Entry 1YPE (X-ray diffraction, 1.81 A resolution); this record covers chains L and H of the 3 polymer chains in the assembly.

# Chain L
Name: Thrombin light chain
From: Homo sapiens
Notes: EC 3.4.21.5
UniProtKB: P00734 (THRB_HUMAN); residues 1-14 here correspond to UniProt positions 336-349 (UniProt number = residue number + 335)
Amino-acid sequence (27 residues; numbered 1 to 14 plus 13 insertion-coded residues; the number before each row is that of its first residue; a row labelled like 14A-14K holds insertion residues (14A, then the next letters in order)):
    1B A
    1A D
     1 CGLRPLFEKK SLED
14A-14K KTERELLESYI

# Chain H
Name: Thrombin heavy chain
From: Homo sapiens
Notes: EC 3.4.21.5
UniProtKB: P00734 (THRB_HUMAN); the construct lacks a stretch of the UniProt sequence and is renumbered around it, so the offset changes along the chain: 16-36 = UniProt 364-384; 37-60 = UniProt 386-409; 61-77 = UniProt 419-435; 78-97 = UniProt 437-456; 7 more segments
Amino-acid sequence (257 residues; each row starts with the number of its first residue; note: 3 numbers in that range are skipped by the numbering (no residue carries them; nothing is unmodelled there); a row labelled like 60A-60I holds insertion residues (60A, then the next letters in order)):
    16 IVEGSDAEIG MSPWQVMLFR K
   36A S
    37 PQELLCGASL ISDRWVLTAA HCLL
60A-60I YPPWDKNFT
    61 ENDLLVRIGK HSRTRYE
   77A R
    78 NIEKISMLEK IYIHPRYNWR
   97A E
    98 NLDRDIALMK LKKPVAFSDY IHPVCLPDRE TA
129A-129C ASL
   130 LQAGYKGRVT GWGNLKET
147A-147G WTANVGK
   150 GQPSVLQVVN LPIVERPVCK DSTRIRITDN MFCAG
  184A Y
   185 KP
186A-186D DEGK
   187 RGDACEGDSG GPFVMKSP
204A-204B FN
   205 NRWYQMGIVS WGE
   219 GCD
  221A R
   222 DGKYGFYTHV FRLKKWIQKV IDQF
Disordered / not traced: 147A-147G
Swiss-Prot annotation at these positions:
  - region: Ala-183 to Val-200 (High affinity receptor-binding region which is also known as the TP508 peptide)
  - active site (Charge relay system): His-57, Asp-102, Ser-195
  - glycosylation: Asn-60G (N-linked (GlcNAc...) (complex) asparagine)
Cystine bridges: Cys-42/Cys-58, Cys-168/Cys-182, Cys-191/Cys-220
Bound ions: Na+ site 1: Lys-169, Thr-172, Phe-204A; Na+ site 2: Arg-221A, Lys-224
Small-molecule neighbours: UIP ((1r,3as,4r,8as,8br)-4-(2-benzo[1,3]dioxol-5-ylmethyl-1-ethyl-3-oxo-decahydro-pyrrolo[3,4-a]pyrrolizin-4-yl)-benzamidine): His-57, Tyr-60A, Trp-60D, Trp-96, Glu-97A, Asn-98, Leu-99, Ile-174, Asp-189, Ala-190, Glu-192, Ser-195, Val-213, Ser-214, Trp-215, Gly-216, Gly-219, Cys-220, Gly-226

# Interface between chain L and chain H
Inter-chain disulfides: Cys-1(L)/Cys-122(H)
Contacting residue pairs - 59 pairs, chain L then chain H:
  Cys-1(L) with Pro-120(H); Val-121(H); Cys-122(H), disulfide; Arg-206(H), hydrogen bond (backbone-side chain)
  Asp-1A(L) with His-119(H), salt bridge; Arg-206(H)
  Ala-1B(L) with Arg-206(H), hydrogen bond (backbone-side chain)
  Gly-2(L) with Trp-29(H); Pro-120(H), hydrogen bond (backbone-backbone); Cys-122(H); Arg-206(H); Trp-207(H), hydrogen bond (backbone-backbone)
  Leu-3(L) with His-119(H), hydrogen bond (backbone-side chain); Asn-205(H); Arg-206(H)
  Arg-4(L) with Gly-25(H); Met-26(H), hydrogen bond (side chain-backbone); Pro-28(H); Trp-29(H); Arg-137(H); Trp-207(H)
  Pro-5(L) with Ser-115(H); Asp-116(H); His-119(H)
  Leu-6(L) with Ile-24(H)
  Phe-7(L) with Glu-23(H); Ile-24(H); Gly-25(H); Met-26(H)
  Glu-8(L) with Lys-202(H), salt bridge; Asn-205(H); Trp-207(H), hydrogen bond
  Lys-9(L) with His-119(H), hydrogen bond
  Asp-14(L) with Glu-23(H); Met-26(H); Arg-137(H), salt bridge; Trp-207(H)
  Lys-14A(L) with Glu-23(H), hydrogen bond (backbone-side chain)
  Thr-14B(L) with Arg-137(H), hydrogen bond; Asn-159(H), hydrogen bond
  Glu-14C(L) with Arg-137(H); Lys-202(H), salt bridge
  Glu-14E(L) with Lys-135(H), salt bridge; Asn-159(H), hydrogen bond; Tyr-184A(H), hydrogen bond
  Leu-14F(L) with Lys-135(H); Gly-136(H); Asn-159(H); Trp-207(H), hydrophobic
  Leu-14G(L) with Pro-204(H), hydrophobic
  Ser-14I(L) with Gly-133(H); Tyr-134(H); Lys-135(H), hydrogen bond (side chain-backbone)
  Tyr-14J(L) with Tyr-134(H), hydrophobic; Lys-135(H), hydrogen bond (side chain-backbone); Met-201(H); Lys-202(H), hydrogen bond (side chain-backbone); Pro-204(H)
  Ile-14K(L) with Tyr-134(H), hydrogen bond (backbone-side chain)
Other interface residues (no listed pair), chain H (28 interface residues in all): Tyr-117, Gln-131, Lys-186D

# In short
The interface between chain L and chain H involves 21 residues on one side and 28 on the other; the contacts
include 1 disulfide bond, 17 hydrogen bonds and 5 salt bridges. Polar pairs include Asp-1A(L)/His-119(H),
Glu-8(L)/Lys-202(H) and Glu-14E(L)/Lys-135(H). Chain H binds compound UIP.
Here chain L is Thrombin light chain and chain H is Thrombin heavy chain, both from Homo sapiens. Entry 1YPE
(Thrombin Inhibitor Complex) was determined by X-ray diffraction together with 1YPG, 1YPJ and 1YPK from the
same study.
